Entry 8TDW (electron microscopy, 3.04 A resolution); this record covers chains A and J of the 6 polymer chains in the assembly.

[Chain A]
Molecule: Deoxynucleoside triphosphate triphosphohydrolase SAMHD1
Organism: Homo sapiens
Notes: EC 3.1.5.-
Reference sequence: Q9Y3Z3 (SAMH1_HUMAN); residues 1-626 here = UniProt positions 1-626
Amino-acid sequence (626 residues; row label = number of the first residue in the row):
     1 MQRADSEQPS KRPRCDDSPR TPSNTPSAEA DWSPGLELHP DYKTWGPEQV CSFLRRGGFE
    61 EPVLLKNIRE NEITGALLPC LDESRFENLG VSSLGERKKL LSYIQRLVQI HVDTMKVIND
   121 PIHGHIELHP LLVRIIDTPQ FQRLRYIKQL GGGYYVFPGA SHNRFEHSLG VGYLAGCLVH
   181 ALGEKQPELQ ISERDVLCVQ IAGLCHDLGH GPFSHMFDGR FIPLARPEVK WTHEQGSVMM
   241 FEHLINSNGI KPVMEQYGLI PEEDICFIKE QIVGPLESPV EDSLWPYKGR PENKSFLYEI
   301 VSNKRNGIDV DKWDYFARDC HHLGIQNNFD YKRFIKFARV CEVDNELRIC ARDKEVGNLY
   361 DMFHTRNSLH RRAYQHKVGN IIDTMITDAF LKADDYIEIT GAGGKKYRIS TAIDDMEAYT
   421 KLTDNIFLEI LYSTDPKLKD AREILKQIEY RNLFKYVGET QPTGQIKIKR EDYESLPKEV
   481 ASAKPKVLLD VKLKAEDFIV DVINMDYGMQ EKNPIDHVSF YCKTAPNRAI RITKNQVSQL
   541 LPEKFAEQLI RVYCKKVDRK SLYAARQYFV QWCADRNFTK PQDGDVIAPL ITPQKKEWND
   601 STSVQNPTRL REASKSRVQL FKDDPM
Disordered / not traced: 1-114, 505-512, 537-546, 603-626
Curated features (UniProtKB/Swiss-Prot):
  - active site: His233
  - binding site (GTP): Lys116, Val117, Asp137, Gln142, Arg145, Arg451, Lys455, Lys523
  - binding site (dATP): Asn119, Gln149, Val156, Arg164, His210, His215, Lys312, Tyr315, Asp319, Arg333, Arg352, Lys354, Asn358, Arg366, Gln375, His376, Lys377, Lys523
  - binding site (dCTP): Asn119, Gln149, Val156, Arg164, His210, His215, Lys312, Tyr315, Asp319, Arg333, Arg352, Lys354, Arg366, Arg372, Gln375, His376, Lys377, Lys523
  - binding site (dGTP): Asn119, Gln149, Leu150, Val156, Arg164, Lys312, Tyr315, Asp319, Arg333, Arg352, Lys354, Asn358, Arg366, Tyr374, Gln375, His376, Lys377, Lys523
  - binding site (dTTP): Asn119, Gln149, Val156, Arg164, His210, His215, Lys312, Tyr315, Asp319, Arg333, Arg352, Lys354, Gln375, His376, Lys377, Lys523
  - binding site (Mn(2+)): His167, His206, Asp207, Asp311
  - modified residue: Met1 (N-acetylmethionine), Ser18 (Phosphoserine), Thr21 (Phosphothreonine), Thr25 (Phosphothreonine), Ser33 (Phosphoserine), Ser93 (Phosphoserine), Thr592 (Microbial infection: Phosphothreonine)
  - cross-link (Glycyl lysine isopeptide (Lys-Gly)): Lys467 (interchain with G-Cter in SUMO2), Lys469 (interchain with G-Cter in SUMO2), Lys492 (interchain with G-Cter in SUMO2), Lys622 (interchain with G-Cter in SUMO2)
  - natural variant: Asp120 to His123 (deletion: In AGS5), His123 (H123P: In AGS5), Arg143 (R143C: In AGS5; R143H: In AGS5), Arg145 (R145Q: In AGS5), His167 (H167Y: In AGS5), Ile201 (I201N: In AGS5 and CHBL2), Gly209 (G209S: In AGS5), Met254 (M254V: In AGS5), Arg290 (R290H: In AGS5), Leu369 (L369S: In AGS5), Met385 (M385V: In AGS5), Ile448 (I448T: In AGS5), 1 further natural variant entry in UniProt
  - mutagenesis: Leu77 (L77F: Increased stability of the tetramer and increased deoxynucleoside triphosphate (dNTPase) activity; when associated with F-77 and F-80 and R-111), Cys80 (C80F: Increased stability of the tetramer and increased deoxynucleoside triphosphate (dNTPase) activity; when associated with F-77 and R-111), His111 (H111R: Increased stability of the tetramer and increased deoxynucleoside triphosphate (dNTPase) activity; when associated with F-77 and F-80), Asp137 (D137A: Impairs homotetramerization and nearly abolishes dNTPase activity), Gln142 (Q142E/A: Impairs homotetramerization and nearly abolishes dNTPase activity; when associated with K-145), Arg143 (R143A: Abolished ability to restrict infection by viruses), Arg145 (R145A: Impairs homotetramerization and nearly abolishes dNTPase activity. Abolished ability to restrict infection by viruses; R145K: Impairs homotetramerization and nearly abolishes dNTPase activity ...), Gln149 (Q149A: Abolished dNTPase activity without affecting homotetramerization. Abolished dNTPase activity; when associated with A-319), Arg164 (R164A: Abolished ability to restrict infection by viruses), His167 (H167A: Abolished ability to restrict infection by viruses), His206 to Asp207 (Abolishes zinc binding and dNTPase activity. Does not affect ability to promote DNA end resection at stalled replication forks), His206 (H206A: Abolished ability to restrict infection by viruses), 33 further mutagenesis entries in UniProt
Reported in the primary citation:
  - mutagenesis - D137N: increased catalytic activity on XTP
  - mutagenesis - D137N: increased binding to dX
  - mutagenesis - D137N (8-fold): increased binding to XTP

[Chain J]
Molecule: 6-nt RNA strand
Sequence (6 nucleotides; row label = number of the first residue in the row):
     6 CCGGCC

[Chain A / chain J interface]
Residue-residue contacts (10):
  Lys116(A) - G8(J)  salt bridge to the phosphate
  Val117(A) - G8(J)  hydrogen bond to the sugar
  Val117(A) - G9(J)  sugar contact
  Ile118(A) - G8(J)  sugar contact
  His125(A) - G9(J)  phosphate contact
  Ile136(A) - G8(J)  base contact
  Asp137(A) - G8(J)  hydrogen bond to the base
  Gln142(A) - G8(J)  hydrogen bond to the base
  Arg145(A) - G8(J)  hydrogen bond to the base
  Phe165(A) - G8(J)  base contact
Other interface residues (no listed pair), chain A (10 interface residues in all): Val133
Other interface residues (no listed pair), chain J (4 interface residues in all): C7, C10

[Summary]
Chain A and chain J form an interface of 10 and 4 residues respectively, with 4 hydrogen bonds and 1 salt
bridge. Among the polar pairs are Asp137(A)-G8(J), Gln142(A)-G8(J) and Arg145(A)-G8(J). The paper reports that
D137N of chain A increases catalytic activity on XTP; D137N of chain A increases binding to dX.
Here chain A is Deoxynucleoside triphosphate triphosphohydrolase SAMHD1 (Homo sapiens) and chain J is a 6-nt
RNA strand. Entry 8TDW (ssRNA bound SAMHD1 T open) was determined by electron microscopy, deposited together
with 8TDV.
